8F0J - chains P and R of the 6 polymer chains in the assembly; structure by electron microscopy, 2.00 A resolution.

# Chain P
Name: pramlintide analogue San45
Sequence (38 residues; row label = number of the first residue in the row):
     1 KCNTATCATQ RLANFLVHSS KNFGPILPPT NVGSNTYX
Disulfides: Cys2-Cys7
Glycans and other covalent adducts: N-hexadecanoyl-L-glutamic acid (D6M) linked to Lys21
Modified positions: NH2 (amino group) at position 38

# Chain R
Name: Calcitonin receptor
From: Homo sapiens
UniProtKB: P30988 (CALCR_HUMAN), isoform P30988-2; residues 25-474 here = UniProt positions 25-474
Sequence (501 residues; each row starts with the number of its first residue; numbers below 1 keep their minus sign (Met-7 is residue -7)):
    -7 MKTIIALSYI FCLVFADYKD DDDLEVLFQG PAAFSNQTYP TIEPKPFLYV VGRKKMMDAQ
    53 YKCYDRMQQL PAYQGEGPYC NRTWDGWLCW DDTPAGVLSY QFCPDYFPDF DPSEKVTKYC
   113 DEKGVWFKHP ENNRTWSNYT MCNAFTPEKL KNAYVLYYLA IVGHSLSIFT LVISLGIFVF
   173 FRSLGCQRVT LHKNMFLTYI LNSMIIIIHL VEVVPNGELV RRDPVSCKIL HFFHQYMMAC
   233 NYFWMLCEGI YLHTLIVVAV FTEKQRLRWY YLLGWGFPLV PTTIHAITRA VYFNDNCWLS
   293 VETHLLYIIH GPVMAALVVN FFFLLNIVRV LVTKMRETHE AESHMYLKAV KATMILVPLL
   353 GIQFVVFPWR PSNKMLGKIY DYVMHSLIHF QGFFVATIYC FCNNEVQTTV KRQWAQFKIQ
   413 WNQRWGRRPS NRSARAAAAA AEAGDIPIYI CHQELRNEPA NNQGEESAEI IPLNIIEQES
   473 SAPAGLEVLF QGPHHHHHHH H
Disordered / not traced: -7 to 37, 409-493
Disulfides: Cys55-Cys81, Cys72-Cys112, Cys95-Cys134, Cys219-Cys289
Glycans and other covalent adducts: N-acetylglucosamine (NAG) linked to Asn73, Asn130
Sequence notes: expression tag (-7 to 24, 475-493); conflict Leu447 (Pro in P30988)
Residues lining bound ligands:
  - N-hexadecanoyl-L-glutamic acid (D6M): Tyr146, Tyr149, Tyr150, Ile153, Ser157, Ile160, Phe161, Ile199, Val203, Pro207
  - P42 ((2S)-2-{[(1R)-1-hydroxyhexadecyl]oxy}-3-{[(1R)-1-hydroxyoctadecyl]oxy}propyl 2-(trimethylammonio)ethyl phosphate): Lys143, Tyr146, Val147, Tyr150, Leu151, Val154, Leu158, Phe382, Phe385
  - phosphatidylethanolamine (PTY), molecule 1: Lys143, Val147, Leu151, Ile371, Tyr374, Val375, Ser378, Phe382, Phe385, Phe386, Thr389
  - phosphatidylethanolamine (PTY), molecule 2: Phe313, Leu316, Leu317, Val320, Arg321, Val324, Arg328, Met337, Tyr338, Ala341, Val342, Thr345
  - phosphatidylethanolamine (PTY), molecule 3: Phe313, Val357, Val358, Phe359, Pro360, Trp361, Arg362, Pro363, Ser364, Asn365, Leu368, Ile371, Tyr372, Val375, Leu379

# Interface between chain P and chain R
Contacting residue pairs (91; chain P residue first):
  Lys1(P) with Val293(R); Glu294(R), hydrogen bond (backbone-backbone); Tyr299(R)
  Cys2(P) with Val293(R), hydrogen bond (backbone-backbone); Tyr299(R)
  Asn3(P) with Tyr299(R); Pro360(R); Trp361(R); Arg362(R), hydrogen bond (side chain-backbone)
  Thr4(P) with Pro360(R); Trp361(R)
  Ala5(P) with Phe356(R), hydrophobic; Phe359(R); Pro360(R); Tyr372(R); Met376(R), hydrophobic; Ile380(R)
  Thr6(P) with Tyr234(R); His302(R), hydrogen bond; Val305(R); Met306(R); Phe356(R)
  Cys7(P) with His302(R)
  Ala8(P) with His377(R)
  Thr9(P) with His381(R)
  Gln10(P) with His226(R), hydrogen bond; Met230(R), hydrogen bond; Val293(R); His302(R)
  Leu12(P) with Ala145(R); Leu148(R); Tyr149(R); His377(R)
  Ala13(P) with His201(R)
  Asn14(P) with Leu291(R); Ser292(R); Val293(R); Glu294(R), hydrogen bond
  Phe15(P) with Ala136(R); Phe137(R); Ala145(R), hydrophobic
  Leu16(P) with Tyr146(R); Tyr149(R), hydrophobic; Val206(R), hydrophobic
  Val17(P) with Val212(R), hydrophobic; Leu291(R), hydrophobic
  His18(P) with Leu40(R); Pro100(R); Phe137(R)
  Ser19(P) with Phe137(R); Leu142(R); Tyr146(R)
  Lys21(P) with Tyr146(R); Pro207(R)
  Asn22(P) with Pro207(R), hydrogen bond (backbone-backbone)
  Phe23(P) with Asn208(R); Glu210(R); Arg213(R), hydrogen bond (backbone-side chain)
  Gly24(P) with Arg213(R), hydrogen bond (backbone-side chain)
  Pro25(P) with Arg213(R), hydrogen bond (backbone-side chain)
  Ile26(P) with Gly209(R); Val212(R), hydrophobic; Arg213(R)
  Leu27(P) with Pro38(R), hydrophobic; Leu40(R), hydrophobic; Tyr41(R)
  Pro29(P) with Asp101(R)
  Thr30(P) with Trp79(R); Phe99(R); Asp101(R), hydrogen bond (backbone-side chain); Phe102(R)
  Asn31(P) with Trp79(R)
  Val32(P) with Phe102(R), hydrophobic; Trp128(R); Tyr131(R)
  Gly33(P) with Trp128(R), hydrogen bond (backbone-side chain)
  Ser34(P) with His121(R); Glu123(R); Asn124(R), hydrogen bond; Arg126(R), hydrogen bond (backbone-side chain); Trp128(R)
  Asn35(P) with Arg126(R), hydrogen bond (backbone-side chain)
  Thr36(P) with Arg126(R), hydrogen bond (backbone-side chain); Trp128(R)
  Tyr37(P) with Gly78(R); Trp79(R); Trp128(R); Ser129(R), hydrogen bond (backbone-backbone)
  NH2_38(P) with Trp128(R); Ser129(R); Tyr131(R)
Interface residues without a listed pair, chain P (36 interface residues in all): Arg11
Interface residues without a listed pair, chain R (61 interface residues in all): Asp77, Thr132, Lys141, Ile198, Leu202, Asn288, His296, Leu298, Leu309

# Summary
36 residues of chain P face 61 of chain R across their interface; the contacts include 18 hydrogen bonds.
Polar contacts include Asn3(P)-Arg362(R), Thr6(P)-His302(R) and Gln10(P)-His226(R). Chain R binds
N-hexadecanoyl-L-glutamic acid, 3 copies of phosphatidylethanolamine and compound P42.
N-hexadecanoyl-L-glutamic acid is covalently linked to Lys21(P).
Here chain P is pramlintide analogue San45 and chain R is Calcitonin receptor (Homo sapiens). Entry 8F0J
(Calcitonin Receptor in complex with Gs and Pramlintide analogue peptide San45) was determined by electron
microscopy, deposited together with 8F0K, 8F2A and 8F2B.
